4YM7 - chains AA and AB of the 15 polymer chains in the assembly; structure by X-ray diffraction, 5.50 A resolution (low resolution: residue-level contacts below are approximate; hydrogen-bond / salt-bridge calls are withheld).

[Chain AA]
Protein: DNA-directed RNA polymerase I subunit RPA190
Organism: Saccharomyces cerevisiae
Notes: EC 2.7.7.6
UniProt: P10964 (RPA1_YEAST); residues 1-1664 here = UniProt positions 1-1664
Amino-acid sequence (1664 residues; numbered 1 to 1664; the number before each row is that of its first residue):
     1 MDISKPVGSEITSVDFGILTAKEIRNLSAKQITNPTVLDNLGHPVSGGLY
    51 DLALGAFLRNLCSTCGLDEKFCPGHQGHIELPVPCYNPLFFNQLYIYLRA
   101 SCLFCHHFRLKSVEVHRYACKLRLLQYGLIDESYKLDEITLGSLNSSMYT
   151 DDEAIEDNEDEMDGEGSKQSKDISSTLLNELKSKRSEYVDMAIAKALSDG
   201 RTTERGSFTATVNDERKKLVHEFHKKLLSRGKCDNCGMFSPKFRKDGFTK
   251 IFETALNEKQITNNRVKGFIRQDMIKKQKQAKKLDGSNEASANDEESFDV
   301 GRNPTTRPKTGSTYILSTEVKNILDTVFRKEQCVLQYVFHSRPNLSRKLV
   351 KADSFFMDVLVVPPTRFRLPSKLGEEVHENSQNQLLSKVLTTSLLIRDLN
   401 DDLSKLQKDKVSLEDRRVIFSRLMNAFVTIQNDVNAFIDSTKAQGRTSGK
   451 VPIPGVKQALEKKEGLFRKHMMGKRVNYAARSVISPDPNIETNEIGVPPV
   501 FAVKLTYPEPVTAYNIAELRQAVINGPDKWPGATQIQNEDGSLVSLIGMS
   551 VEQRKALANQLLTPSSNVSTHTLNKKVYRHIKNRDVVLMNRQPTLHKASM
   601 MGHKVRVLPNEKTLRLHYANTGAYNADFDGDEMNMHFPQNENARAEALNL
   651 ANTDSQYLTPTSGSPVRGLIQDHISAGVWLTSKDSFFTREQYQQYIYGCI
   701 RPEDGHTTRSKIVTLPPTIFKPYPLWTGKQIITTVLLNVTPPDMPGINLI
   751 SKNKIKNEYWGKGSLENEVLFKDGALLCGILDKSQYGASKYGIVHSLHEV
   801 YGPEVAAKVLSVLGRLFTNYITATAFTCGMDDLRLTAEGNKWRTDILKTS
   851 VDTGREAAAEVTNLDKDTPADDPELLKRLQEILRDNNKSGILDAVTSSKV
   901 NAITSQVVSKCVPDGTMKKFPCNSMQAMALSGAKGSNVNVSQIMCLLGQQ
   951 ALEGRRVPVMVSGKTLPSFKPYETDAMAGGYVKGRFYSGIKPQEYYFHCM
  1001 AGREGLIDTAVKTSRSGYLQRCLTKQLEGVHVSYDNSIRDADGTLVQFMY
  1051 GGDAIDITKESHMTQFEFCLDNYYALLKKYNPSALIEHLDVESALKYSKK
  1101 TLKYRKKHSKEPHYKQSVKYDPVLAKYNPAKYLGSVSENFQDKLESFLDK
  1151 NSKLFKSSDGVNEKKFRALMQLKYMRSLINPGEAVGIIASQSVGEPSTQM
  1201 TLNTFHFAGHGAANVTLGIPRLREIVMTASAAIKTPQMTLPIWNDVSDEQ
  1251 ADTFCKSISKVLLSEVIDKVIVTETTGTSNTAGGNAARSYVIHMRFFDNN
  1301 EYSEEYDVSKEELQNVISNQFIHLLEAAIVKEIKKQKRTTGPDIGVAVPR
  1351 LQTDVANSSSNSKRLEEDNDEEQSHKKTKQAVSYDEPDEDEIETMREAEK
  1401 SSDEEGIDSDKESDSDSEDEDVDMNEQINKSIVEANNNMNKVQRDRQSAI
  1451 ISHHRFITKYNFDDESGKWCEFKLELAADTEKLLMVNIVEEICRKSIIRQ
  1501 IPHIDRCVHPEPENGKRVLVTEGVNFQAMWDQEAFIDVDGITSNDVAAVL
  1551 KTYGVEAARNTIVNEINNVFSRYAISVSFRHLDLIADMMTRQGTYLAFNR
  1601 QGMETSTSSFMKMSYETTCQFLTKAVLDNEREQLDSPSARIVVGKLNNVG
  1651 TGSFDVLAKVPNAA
Not modelled in the structure: 143-173, 268-311, 448-450, 1205-1213, 1280-1287, 1350-1434
UniProt features mapped onto this chain:
  - region: Pro992 to Glu1004 (Bridging helix)
  - binding site (Zn(2+)): Cys62, Cys65, Cys72, His75, Cys102, Cys105, Cys233, Cys236
  - binding site (Mg(2+)): Asp627, Asp629, Asp631
  - modified residue (Phosphoserine): Ser889, Ser1636
Bound ions: Zn2+ site 1: Cys62, Cys65, Cys72, His75; Zn2+ site 2: Cys102, Cys105, Cys233, Cys236

[Chain AB]
Protein: DNA-directed RNA polymerase I subunit RPA135
Organism: Saccharomyces cerevisiae
Notes: EC 2.7.7.6
UniProt: P22138 (RPA2_YEAST); residues 1-1203 here = UniProt positions 1-1203
Amino-acid sequence (1203 residues; each row starts with the number of its first residue):
     1 MSKVIKPPGQARTADFRTLERESRFINPPKDKSAFPLLQEAVQPHIGSFN
    51 ALTEGPDGGLLNLGVKDIGEKVIFDGKPLNSEDEISNSGYLGNKLSVSVE
   101 QVSIAKPMSNDGVSSAVERKVYPSESRQRLTSYRGKLLLKLKWSVNNGEE
   151 NLFEVRDCGGLPVMLQSNRCHLNKMSPYELVQHKEESDEIGGYFIVNGIE
   201 KLIRMLIVQRRNHPMAIIRPSFANRGASYSHYGIQIRSVRPDQTSQTNVL
   251 HYLNDGQVTFRFSWRKNEYLVPVVMILKALCHTSDREIFDGIIGNDVKDS
   301 FLTDRLELLLRGFKKRYPHLQNRTQVLQYLGDKFRVVFQASPDQSDLEVG
   351 QEVLDRIVLVHLGKDGSQDKFRMLLFMIRKLYSLVAGECSPDNPDATQHQ
   401 EVLLGGFLYGMILKEKIDEYLQNIIAQVRMDINRGMAINFKDKRYMSRVL
   451 MRVNENIGSKMQYFLSTGNLVSQSGLDLQQVSGYTVVAEKINFYRFISHF
   501 RMVHRGSFFAQLKTTTVRKLLPESWGFLCPVHTPDGSPCGLLNHFAHKCR
   551 ISTQQSDVSRIPSILYSLGVAPASHTFAAGPSLCCVQIDGKIIGWVSHEQ
   601 GKIIADTLRYWKVEGKTPGLPIDLEIGYVPPSTRGQYPGLYLFGGHSRML
   651 RPVRYLPLDKEDIVGPFEQVYMNIAVTPQEIQNNVHTHVEFTPTNILSIL
   701 ANLTPFSDFNQSPRNMYQCQMGKQTMGTPGVALCHRSDNKLYRLQTGQTP
   751 IVKANLYDDYGMDNFPNGFNAVVAVISYTGYDMDDAMIINKSADERGFGY
   801 GTMYKTEKVDLALNRNRGDPITQHFGFGNDEWPKEWLEKLDEDGLPYIGT
   851 YVEEGDPICAYFDDTLNKTKIKTYHSSEPAYIEEVNLIGDESNKFQELQT
   901 VSIKYRIRRTPQIGDKFSSRHGQKGVCSRKWPTIDMPFSETGIQPDIIIN
   951 PHAFPSRMTIGMFVESLAGKAGALHGIAQDSTPWIFNEDDTPADYFGEQL
  1001 AKAGYNYHGNEPMYSGATGEELRADIYVGVVYYQRLRHMVNDKFQVRSTG
  1051 PVNSLTMQPVKGRKRHGGIRVGEMERDALIGHGTSFLLQDRLLNSSDYTQ
  1101 ASVCRECGSILTTQQSVPRIGSISTVCCRRCSMRFEDAKKLLTKSEDGEK
  1151 IFIDDSQIWEDGQGNKFVGGNETTTVAIPFVLKYLDSELSAMGIRLRYNV
  1201 EPK
Not modelled in the structure: 1-12, 75-91, 111-116, 815-819, 892-893, 1143-1149
UniProt features mapped onto this chain:
  - zinc finger: Cys1104 to Cys1131 (C4-type)
  - modified residue: Ser2 (N-acetylserine), Ser81 (Phosphoserine), Ser1156 (Phosphoserine)
  - mutagenesis: Cys1104 (C1104A: No effect; when associated with A-1107; A-1128 and A-1131), Cys1107 (C1107A: Lethal. Abolishes recruitment of RPA1 to Pol I. No effect; when associated with A-1104; A-1128 and A-1131), Cys1127 (C1127R: Responsible of suppression of RPA190-5 and RPA190-1 mutations), Cys1128 (C1128A: No effect; when associated with A-1104; A-1107 and A-1131), Cys1131 (C1131A: No effect; when associated with A-1104; A-1107 and A-1128)
Bound ions: Zn2+: Cys1104, Cys1107, Cys1128, Cys1131

[How chain AA and chain AB interact]
Contacting residue pairs (380; chain AA residue first):
  Met1(AA) with Asn1094(AB); Tyr1098(AB)
  Lys5(AA) with Gln1100(AB)
  Val7(AA) with Thr1175(AB)
  Gly8(AA) with Pro1202(AB)
  Ser9(AA) with Thr1174(AB); Thr1175(AB); Val1176(AB); Glu1201(AB); Pro1202(AB)
  Glu10(AA) with Val1176(AB); Glu1201(AB)
  Ile11(AA) with Tyr1198(AB); Asn1199(AB); Val1200(AB)
  Thr12(AA) with Asn1199(AB); Glu1201(AB)
  Ser13(AA) with Tyr1198(AB); Asn1199(AB)
  Val14(AA) with Tyr1198(AB)
  Asp15(AA) with Arg1195(AB); Leu1196(AB); Arg1197(AB)
  Phe16(AA) with Arg1195(AB)
  Gly17(AA) with Gly1193(AB); Ile1194(AB); Arg1195(AB)
  Ile18(AA) with Gly1193(AB)
  Leu19(AA) with Ser1190(AB); Gly1193(AB); Arg1195(AB)
  Glu23(AA) with Arg1130(AB); Arg1195(AB)
  Asn26(AA) with Arg1129(AB); Arg1130(AB); Ser1132(AB)
  Leu27(AA) with Thr1112(AB); Arg1129(AB); Arg1130(AB)
  Ser28(AA) with Arg1129(AB)
  Ala29(AA) with Arg1129(AB); Gln1163(AB)
  Ala53(AA) with Gln1163(AB)
  Ser63(AA) with Gly1162(AB); Gln1163(AB)
  Thr64(AA) with Gln1114(AB); Val1117(AB); Arg1129(AB); Gly1162(AB); Gln1163(AB)
  Cys65(AA) with Gln1115(AB)
  Pro73(AA) with Lys1183(AB)
  His75(AA) with Gln1114(AB)
  Gln76(AA) with Leu1111(AB); Thr1112(AB)
  Asn87(AA) with Met1192(AB)
  Leu89(AA) with Met1192(AB)
  Met357(AA) with Met1192(AB); Gly1193(AB)
  Leu360(AA) with Ala1191(AB)
  Val361(AA) with Ser1190(AB); Ala1191(AB)
  Pro363(AA) with Ser1187(AB)
  Pro364(AA) with Ser1187(AB)
  Arg366(AA) with Ser1054(AB)
  Phe367(AA) with Leu1055(AB); Phe1180(AB); Tyr1184(AB); Ser1187(AB)
  Leu369(AA) with Ser1054(AB)
  Gln382(AA) with Glu1188(AB)
  Phe437(AA) with Ala1191(AB)
  Ile438(AA) with Met1192(AB)
  Val456(AA) with Glu1188(AB); Met1192(AB)
  Glu464(AA) with Arg1070(AB); Glu1073(AB)
  Phe467(AA) with Leu1185(AB)
  Arg468(AA) with Glu1073(AB)
  His470(AA) with Gln1058(AB); Val1181(AB)
  Met471(AA) with Leu1092(AB); Val1181(AB)
  Met472(AA) with Val1071(AB); Gly1072(AB); Glu1073(AB); Arg1076(AB)
  Gly473(AA) with Arg1070(AB); Val1071(AB)
  Lys474(AA) with Gln1058(AB); Arg1070(AB); Val1071(AB); Leu1092(AB); Leu1093(AB); Ser1096(AB); Asp1097(AB); Pro1179(AB)
  Arg475(AA) with Gln1058(AB); Pro1059(AB); Val1060(AB); Lys1061(AB); Gly1068(AB); Ile1069(AB); Arg1070(AB); Ser1096(AB)
  Val476(AA) with Gly1068(AB); Ile1069(AB); Val1071(AB); Arg1091(AB); Ser1095(AB)
  Asn477(AA) with Arg1047(AB); Ser1048(AB); Thr1049(AB); Gly1050(AB); Pro1059(AB); Arg1091(AB); Ser1095(AB)
  Tyr478(AA) with Arg1047(AB); Ser1048(AB); Arg1091(AB)
  Ala479(AA) with Val1046(AB); Arg1047(AB); Ile1069(AB)
  Ala480(AA) with Gln1045(AB); Val1046(AB); Ile1069(AB)
  Arg481(AA) with Phe1044(AB); Gln1045(AB)
  Ser482(AA) with Phe1044(AB)
  Val483(AA) with Asp1042(AB)
  Pro486(AA) with Tyr781(AB); Ser928(AB)
  Asp487(AA) with Tyr781(AB)
  Pro488(AA) with Gly780(AB); Tyr781(AB)
  Asn489(AA) with Tyr781(AB)
  Phe501(AA) with Phe1044(AB); Val1046(AB)
  Lys504(AA) with Val1046(AB); Ser1048(AB)
  Leu505(AA) with Val1046(AB)
  Gln592(AA) with Glu1075(AB)
  Thr594(AA) with Met1074(AB); Glu1075(AB); Ala1078(AB)
  Lys597(AA) with His1082(AB)
  Met600(AA) with Glu1075(AB); Leu1079(AB); His1082(AB)
  Glu611(AA) with Arg929(AB)
  Lys612(AA) with Gln912(AB); Phe1044(AB)
  Arg615(AA) with Tyr781(AB); Ser928(AB)
  Tyr618(AA) with Gly780(AB); Tyr781(AB); Asp782(AB); Met783(AB)
  Thr621(AA) with Asp784(AB)
  Asp627(AA) with Asp784(AB)
  Phe628(AA) with Asp784(AB)
  Asp629(AA) with Lys916(AB); Val926(AB)
  Glu632(AA) with Asn1041(AB); Lys1043(AB)
  Asn634(AA) with Ile1069(AB)
  His636(AA) with Arg1091(AB)
  Phe637(AA) with Asp1090(AB); Arg1091(AB)
  Gln639(AA) with Asp1090(AB); Ser1095(AB)
  Asn640(AA) with Asp1090(AB); Asn1094(AB)
  Asn642(AA) with Phe1086(AB)
  Ala643(AA) with Leu1087(AB)
  Glu646(AA) with Thr1084(AB); Ser1085(AB); Phe1086(AB); Leu1087(AB)
  Leu650(AA) with His1082(AB); Gly1083(AB)
  Ala651(AA) with His1082(AB)
  Gln656(AA) with His1082(AB)
  Gln671(AA) with Met783(AB); Asp784(AB); His952(AB)
  Asp672(AA) with Ser777(AB); Met783(AB); Asn950(AB); His952(AB)
  His673(AA) with Met783(AB)
  Ser675(AA) with His952(AB)
  Trp679(AA) with Arg1023(AB)
  Thr818(AA) with Tyr778(AB); Thr779(AB); Gly780(AB)
  Ile821(AA) with Ser777(AB); Tyr778(AB)
  Thr822(AA) with Tyr778(AB); Ser1015(AB)
  Ala823(AA) with Leu1022(AB)
  Thr824(AA) with Leu1022(AB); Arg1023(AB)
  Ala825(AA) with Ile776(AB); Ser777(AB); Leu1022(AB); Arg1023(AB)
  Phe826(AA) with Ile776(AB); Ser777(AB); Pro951(AB); His952(AB)
  Thr827(AA) with Val775(AB); Ala1024(AB); Ile1026(AB); Tyr1027(AB)
  Cys828(AA) with Val775(AB); Pro951(AB); Phe963(AB); Tyr1027(AB)
  Gly829(AA) with Phe963(AB); Tyr1027(AB)
  Met830(AA) with Phe963(AB); Leu967(AB); Ala993(AB); His1008(AB); Tyr1027(AB)
  Asp831(AA) with His1008(AB); Asn1010(AB)
  Leu833(AA) with Ile960(AB); Phe963(AB)
  Arg834(AA) with Ala993(AB); Asp994(AB); His1008(AB)
  Arg843(AA) with Glu988(AB)
  Gln880(AA) with Ser632(AB); Thr633(AB)
  Arg884(AA) with Ser632(AB); Thr633(AB); Arg634(AB); Gly635(AB)
  Met928(AA) with Pro951(AB); His952(AB); Pro955(AB)
  Lys934(AA) with Pro955(AB); Ser956(AB)
  Gly935(AA) with Ser956(AB)
  Asn939(AA) with Met958(AB)
  Gln942(AA) with Met958(AB)
  Ile943(AA) with Met958(AB); Ile960(AB)
  Leu952(AA) with Lys519(AB)
  Glu953(AA) with Thr515(AB); Lys519(AB)
  Pro958(AA) with Pro522(AB)
  Met960(AA) with Pro522(AB); Glu523(AB)
  Val961(AA) with Gln398(AB); Gln636(AB); Tyr671(AB)
  Ser962(AA) with Val670(AB); Tyr671(AB)
  Lys964(AA) with Met672(AB); Asn673(AB)
  Leu966(AA) with Trp525(AB)
  Pro967(AA) with Trp525(AB); Gln669(AB); Met672(AB); Asn673(AB); Ile674(AB)
  Ser968(AA) with Ile674(AB); Val676(AB); His686(AB)
  Pro971(AA) with Asn673(AB)
  Phe986(AA) with Phe709(AB); Asn710(AB); Gln711(AB)
  Tyr987(AA) with Phe709(AB); Thr991(AB); Ala993(AB); Asp994(AB)
  Ser988(AA) with Phe709(AB); Glu988(AB)
  Gly989(AA) with Asp708(AB); Phe709(AB)
  Ile990(AA) with Asp708(AB); Trp984(AB)
  Lys991(AA) with Trp984(AB)
  Pro992(AA) with Pro693(AB); Trp984(AB)
  Gln993(AA) with Val676(AB); Glu680(AB)
  Tyr995(AA) with Val531(AB); Ser707(AB); Asn715(AB); Trp984(AB)
  Tyr996(AA) with Leu521(AB); Ser524(AB); Trp525(AB)
  His998(AA) with Ser712(AB)
  Cys999(AA) with Pro530(AB); Val531(AB); Ser712(AB)
  Met1000(AA) with Leu520(AB); Pro522(AB)
  Gly1002(AA) with Met716(AB)
  Arg1003(AA) with Arg518(AB); Leu520(AB); Pro530(AB); Thr533(AB); Gly540(AB); Met716(AB)
  Glu1004(AA) with Lys519(AB)
  Leu1006(AA) with Asp535(AB); Met716(AB)
  Ile1007(AA) with Thr515(AB); Arg518(AB); Lys519(AB); Cys539(AB)
  Asp1008(AA) with Thr515(AB)
  Ala1010(AA) with Gly536(AB)
  Val1011(AA) with Arg518(AB)
  Lys1012(AA) with Lys513(AB); Thr515(AB)
  Lys1025(AA) with Arg1076(AB)
  Glu1028(AA) with Arg1076(AB)
  Ile1187(AA) with Asp1077(AB); Ile1080(AB); Gly1081(AB)
  Ile1188(AA) with Gly1081(AB)
  Thr1339(AA) with Gln257(AB)
  Thr1340(AA) with Arg316(AB); Tyr317(AB)
  Gly1341(AA) with Gln257(AB); Arg316(AB)
  Pro1342(AA) with Gln257(AB); Thr259(AB); Leu270(AB); Val271(AB); Pro272(AB); Tyr317(AB)
  Asp1343(AA) with Leu270(AB)
  Ile1344(AA) with Leu270(AB); Val271(AB); Tyr317(AB); Tyr329(AB); Lys333(AB); Phe334(AB)
  Gly1345(AA) with Tyr269(AB); Phe334(AB)
  Val1346(AA) with Tyr269(AB)
  Ala1347(AA) with Asn267(AB); Glu268(AB); Tyr269(AB)
  Val1348(AA) with Arg225(AB); Glu268(AB)
  Lys1482(AA) with Asp304(AB); Glu307(AB); Leu308(AB)
  Leu1484(AA) with Asp304(AB); Arg305(AB); Leu308(AB)
  Val1486(AA) with Arg305(AB)
  Asn1487(AA) with Arg305(AB)
  Leu1622(AA) with Leu1189(AB); Ile1194(AB)
  Val1626(AA) with Ile1194(AB)
  Arg1631(AA) with Asn1199(AB)
  Ile1641(AA) with Arg1076(AB)
  Val1642(AA) with Pro1179(AB)
  Val1643(AA) with Pro1179(AB)
  Gly1644(AA) with Gln1089(AB); Leu1093(AB)
  Leu1646(AA) with Ser1085(AB); Gln1089(AB)
  Asn1647(AA) with Ser1085(AB)
  Val1649(AA) with Ile1080(AB); Gly1083(AB)
  Thr1651(AA) with Gly1083(AB); Thr1084(AB); Ser1085(AB)
Interface residues without a listed pair, chain AA (211 interface residues in all): Gly74, Phe90, Arg205, Lys348, Leu460, Leu466, Lys469, Ser485, Leu588, Asn590, Gly630, Pro638, Ala647, Ile670, Asn840, Met925, Thr965, Phe969, Lys970, Lys983, Arg985, Gln1020, Thr1024, Glu1183, Ala1184, Gln1191, Glu1274, Gln1336, Lys1645, Asn1648, Gly1650, Gly1652
Interface residues without a listed pair, chain AB (207 interface residues in all): Asn254, Lys315, Leu330, Val337, Ser537, Asn543, Ala675, Val685, Leu697, Pro713, Asp785, Ile913, Lys924, Gly925, Phe954, Val964, Pro992, Tyr1007, Thr1018, Glu1021, Val1040, Thr1056, Met1057, Leu1088, Thr1113, Asp1161, Ala1177, Ile1178, Leu1182

[Overview]
Chain AA and chain AB form an interface of 211 and 207 residues respectively. Cys62(AA), Cys65(AA), Cys72(AA)
and His75(AA) coordinate Zn2+ site 1. UniProt lists 8 Zn2+-binding residues and 3 Mg2+-binding residues on
chain AA; 5 mutagenesis sites on chain AB.
Here chain AA is DNA-directed RNA polymerase I subunit RPA190 and chain AB is DNA-directed RNA polymerase I
subunit RPA135, both from Saccharomyces cerevisiae. Entry 4YM7 (RNA polymerase I structure with an alternative
dimer hinge) was determined by X-ray diffraction.
